PDB entry 8FVW | electron microscopy, 2.10 A resolution | chains G and A of the 8 polymer chains in the assembly

Chain G:
Molecule: DNA-directed RNA polymerase subunit beta'
From: Escherichia coli K-12
Notes: EC 2.7.7.6
UniProtKB: P0A8T7 (RPOC_ECOLI); residue numbers follow UniProt; this construct covers 2-1407
Sequence (1416 residues; numbered 1 to 1416; the number before each row is that of its first residue):
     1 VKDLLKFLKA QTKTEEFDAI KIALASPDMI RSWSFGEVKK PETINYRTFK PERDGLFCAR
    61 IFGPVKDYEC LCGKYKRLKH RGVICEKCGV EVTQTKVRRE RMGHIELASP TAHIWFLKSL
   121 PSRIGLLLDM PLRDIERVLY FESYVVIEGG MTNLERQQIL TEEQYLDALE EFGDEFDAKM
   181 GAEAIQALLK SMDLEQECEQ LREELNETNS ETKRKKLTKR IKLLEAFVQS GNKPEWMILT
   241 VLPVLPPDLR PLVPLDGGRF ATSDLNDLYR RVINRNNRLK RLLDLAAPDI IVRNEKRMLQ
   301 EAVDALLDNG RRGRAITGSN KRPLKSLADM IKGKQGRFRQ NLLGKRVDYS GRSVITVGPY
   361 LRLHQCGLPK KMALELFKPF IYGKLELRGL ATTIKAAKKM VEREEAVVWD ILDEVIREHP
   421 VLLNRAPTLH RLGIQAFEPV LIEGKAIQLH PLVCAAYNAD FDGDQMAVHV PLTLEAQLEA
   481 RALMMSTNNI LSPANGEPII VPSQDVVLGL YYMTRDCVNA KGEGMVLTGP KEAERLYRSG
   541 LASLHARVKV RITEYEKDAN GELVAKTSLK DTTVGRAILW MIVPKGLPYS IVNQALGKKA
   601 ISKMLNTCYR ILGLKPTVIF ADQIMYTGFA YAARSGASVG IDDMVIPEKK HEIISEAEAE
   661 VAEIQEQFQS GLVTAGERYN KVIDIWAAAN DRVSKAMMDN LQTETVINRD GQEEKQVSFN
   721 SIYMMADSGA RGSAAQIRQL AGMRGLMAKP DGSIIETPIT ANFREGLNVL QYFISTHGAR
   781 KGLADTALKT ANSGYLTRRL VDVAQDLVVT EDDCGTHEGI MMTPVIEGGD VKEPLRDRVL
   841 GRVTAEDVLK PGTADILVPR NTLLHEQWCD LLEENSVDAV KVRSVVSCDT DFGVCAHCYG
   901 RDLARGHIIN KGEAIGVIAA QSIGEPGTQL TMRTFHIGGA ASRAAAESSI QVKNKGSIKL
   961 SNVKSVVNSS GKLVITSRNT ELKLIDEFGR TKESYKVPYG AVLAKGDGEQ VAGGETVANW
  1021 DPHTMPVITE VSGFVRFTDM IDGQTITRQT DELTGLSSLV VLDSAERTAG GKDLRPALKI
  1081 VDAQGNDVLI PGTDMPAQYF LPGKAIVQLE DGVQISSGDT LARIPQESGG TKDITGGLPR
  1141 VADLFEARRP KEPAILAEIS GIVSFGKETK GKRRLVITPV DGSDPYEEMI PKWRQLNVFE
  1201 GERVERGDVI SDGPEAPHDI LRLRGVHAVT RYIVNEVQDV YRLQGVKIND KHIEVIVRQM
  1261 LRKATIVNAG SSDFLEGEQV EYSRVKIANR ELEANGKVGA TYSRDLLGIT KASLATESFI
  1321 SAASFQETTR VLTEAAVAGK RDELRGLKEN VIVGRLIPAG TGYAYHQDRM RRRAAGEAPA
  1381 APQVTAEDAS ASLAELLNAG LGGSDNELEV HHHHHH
Not modelled in the structure: 1-15, 933-947, 1127-1135, 1180-1183, 1374-1416
Differences from the reference sequence: start codon (1); linker (1408-1410); expression tag (1411-1416)
Swiss-Prot annotation at these positions:
  - binding site (Zn(2+)): Cys70, Cys72, Cys85, Cys88, Cys814, Cys888, Cys895, Cys898
  - binding site (Mg(2+)): Asp460, Asp462, Asp464
  - modified residue: Lys983 (N6-acetyllysine)
  - mutagenesis: Gln504 (Q504P: Resistant to antibiotics salinamide A and B), Asn690 (N690D: Resistant to antibiotics salinamide A and B), Met697 (M697V: Resistant to antibiotics salinamide A and B), Ala735 (A735T: Resistant to antibiotics salinamide A and B), Arg738 (R738C/H/P/S: Resistant to antibiotics salinamide A and B), Ala748 (A748E: Resistant to antibiotics salinamide A and B), Pro758 (P758S/T: Resistant to antibiotics salinamide A and B), Phe763 (F763C: Resistant to antibiotics salinamide A and B), Ser775 (S775A: Resistant to antibiotics salinamide A and B), Ala779 (A779T/V: Resistant to antibiotics salinamide A and B), Arg780 (R780C: Resistant to antibiotics salinamide A and B), Gly782 (G782A/C: Resistant to antibiotics salinamide A and B), 1 further mutagenesis entry in UniProt
Bound ions: Zn2+ site 1: Cys70, Cys72, Cys85, Cys88; Mg2+: Asp460, Asp462, Asp464 (shared with 1 residue of chain C); Zn2+ site 2: Cys814, Cys888, Cys895, Cys898
Ligand contacts: guanosine-5',3'-tetraphosphate (G4P): Arg362, Leu363, His364, Arg417, Thr487, Lys615, Val618, Ile619, Asp622, Gln623, Tyr626
Reported in the primary citation:
  - binding site for guanosine-5',3'-tetraphosphate: Arg362, His364, Ile619, Asp622, Gln623
  - conformationally variable residues (side-chain flip): Arg362, Arg417, Lys615
  - mutagenesis - K615A/I619A/D622A/Q623A: abolished binding to guanosine-5',3'-tetraphosphate

Chain A:
Molecule: 53-nt DNA strand
Sequence (53 nucleotides; numbered 1 to 53; the number before each row is that of its first residue):
     1 CTTTGCTTAA GCATCCATAT GGTTGGGCTA CCTCTCCATG ACGGCGAATA CCC
Not modelled in the structure: 1-36

Chain G / chain A interface:
Residue-residue contacts (7; chain G residue first):
  Arg133(G) - DA48(A)  hydrogen bond to the phosphate
  Arg133(G) - DT49(A)  salt bridge to the phosphate
  Lys219(G) - DA47(A)  salt bridge to the phosphate
  Arg1148(G) - DG44(A)  hydrogen bond to the phosphate
  Arg1148(G) - DC45(A)  salt bridge to the phosphate
  Lys1311(G) - DC45(A)  phosphate contact
  Lys1311(G) - DG46(A)  salt bridge to the phosphate
Also at the interface, not in a pair above, chain G (6 interface residues in all): Pro121, Lys321
Also at the interface, not in a pair above, chain A (7 interface residues in all): DC37

In short:
The interface between chain G and chain A involves 6 residues on one side and 7 on the other; the contacts
include 2 hydrogen bonds and 4 salt bridges. Polar pairs include Arg133(G)-DA48(A), Arg1148(G)-DG44(A) and
Arg133(G)-DT49(A). From the paper: a binding site for guanosine-5',3'-tetraphosphate at Arg362(G), His364(G)
and Ile619(G) among others; K615A/I619A/D622A/Q623A of chain G abolish binding to
guanosine-5',3'-tetraphosphate.
Here chain G is DNA-directed RNA polymerase subunit beta' (Escherichia coli K-12) and chain A is a 53-nt DNA
strand. Entry 8FVW (CryoEM structure of E.coli transcription elongation complex bound to ppGpp) was determined
by electron microscopy together with 8FVR from the same study.
